PDB entry 8BFD | X-ray diffraction, 2.00 A resolution | chain A

Chain A:
Protein: 310HD-U2U5
Chain sequence (33 residues; each row starts with the number of its first residue; numbering starts at 0):
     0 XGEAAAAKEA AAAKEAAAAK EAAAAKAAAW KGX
Modified residues: ACE (acetyl group) at position 0, NH2 (amino group) at position 32; Ala3, Ala4, Ala5, Ala6, Ala9, Ala10, Ala11, Ala12, Ala15, Ala16, Ala17, Ala18, Ala21, Ala22, Ala23, Ala24, Ala26, Ala27, Ala28 (alpha-aminoisobutyric acid; AIB)
Bound ions: Na+ near Glu20 (its only coordinating residue here)

In short:
Chain A is 310HD-U2U5; the structure, Racemic structure of PK-7 (310HD-U2U5), was determined by X-ray
diffraction together with 8BFE, 7QDI, 7QDJ and 7QDK from the same study.
